PDB entry 8WMU | X-ray diffraction, 2.70 A resolution | chains D and E of the 6 polymer chains in the assembly

# Chain D
Molecule: Tubulin beta chain
From: Sus scrofa
UniProtKB: A0A8D0VN39 (A0A8D0VN39_PIG); residue numbers follow UniProt; this construct covers 1-431
Amino-acid sequence (431 residues; each row starts with the number of its first residue):
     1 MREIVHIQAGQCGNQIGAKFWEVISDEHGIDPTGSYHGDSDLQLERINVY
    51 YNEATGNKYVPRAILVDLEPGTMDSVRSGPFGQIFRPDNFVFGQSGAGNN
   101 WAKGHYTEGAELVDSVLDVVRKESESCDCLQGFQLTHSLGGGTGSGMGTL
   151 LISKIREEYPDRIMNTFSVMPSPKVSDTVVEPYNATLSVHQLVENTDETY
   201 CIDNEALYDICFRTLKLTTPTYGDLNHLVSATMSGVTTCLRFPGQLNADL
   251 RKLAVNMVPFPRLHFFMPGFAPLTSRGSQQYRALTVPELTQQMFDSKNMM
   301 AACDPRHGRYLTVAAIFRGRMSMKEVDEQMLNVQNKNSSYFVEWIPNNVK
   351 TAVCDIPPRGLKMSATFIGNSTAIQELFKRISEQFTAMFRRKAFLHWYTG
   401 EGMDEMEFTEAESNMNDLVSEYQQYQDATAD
Unresolved in the structure: 274-283
Ligand contacts: GTP (guanosine-5'-triphosphate): Gly10, Gln11, Cys12, Gly13, Gln15, Ile16, Asp67, Gly96, Ala97, Gly98, Asn99, Asn100, Ser138, Gly140, Gly141, Gly142, Thr143, Gly144, Ser145, Val169, Pro171, Val175, Ser176, Glu181, Asn204, Leu207, Tyr222, Leu225, Asn226, Val229

# Chain E
Molecule: Stathmin-4
From: Rattus norvegicus
UniProtKB: P63043 (STMN4_RAT); residues 6-143 here correspond to UniProt positions 50-187 (UniProt number = residue number + 44)
Amino-acid sequence (138 residues; numbered 6 to 143; the number before each row is that of its first residue):
     6 MEVIELNKCTSGQSFEVILKPPSFDGVPEFNASLPRRRDPSLEEIQKKLE
    56 AAEERRKYQEAELLKHLAEKREHEREVIQKAIEENNNFIKMAKEKLAQKM
   106 ESNKENREAHLAAMLERLQEKDKHAEEVRKNKELKEEA
Unresolved in the structure: 28-44, 141-143
Curated features (UniProtKB/Swiss-Prot):
  - modified residue: Ser46 (Phosphoserine)

# How chain D and chain E interact
Residue-residue contacts - 27 pairs, chain D then chain E:
  Tyr106(D) - His129(E)  hydrogen bond
  Tyr106(D) - Ala130(E)  hydrophobic
  Tyr106(D) - Val133(E)  hydrophobic
  Tyr106(D) - Arg134(E)  hydrogen bond (backbone-side chain)
  Ala110(D) - Arg134(E)
  Ser153(D) - Leu123(E)
  Ser153(D) - Lys126(E)
  Lys154(D) - Asp127(E)  salt bridge
  Arg156(D) - Leu123(E)
  Glu157(D) - Leu120(E)
  Glu157(D) - Leu123(E)
  Glu157(D) - Asp127(E)
  Pro160(D) - Met119(E)
  Asp161(D) - Arg112(E)
  Gln191(D) - Lys126(E)
  Asn195(D) - Leu123(E)
  Asn195(D) - Lys126(E)
  Thr399(D) - Lys140(E)  hydrogen bond (backbone-side chain)
  Gly400(D) - Lys137(E)
  Gly400(D) - Lys140(E)  hydrogen bond (backbone-side chain)
  Glu401(D) - Val133(E)
  Glu401(D) - Lys137(E)  salt bridge
  Glu401(D) - Lys140(E)
  Gly402(D) - Val133(E)
  Gly402(D) - Asn136(E)
  Gly402(D) - Lys140(E)
  Glu407(D) - His129(E)  salt bridge
Also at the interface, not in a pair above, chain D (17 interface residues in all): Thr107, Met403
Also at the interface, not in a pair above, chain E (15 interface residues in all): Leu116, Gln124

# In short
Chain D and chain E form an interface of 17 and 15 residues respectively, with 4 hydrogen bonds and 3 salt
bridges. Polar pairs include Lys154(D)-Asp127(E), Glu401(D)-Lys137(E) and Glu407(D)-His129(E). Chain D binds
GTP.
Here chain D is Tubulin beta chain (Sus scrofa) and chain E is Stathmin-4 (Rattus norvegicus). Entry 8WMU
(Structural basis of tubulin and heterocyclic podophyllotoxins complex for anticancer agents with dual-binding
sites) was determined by X-ray diffraction.
